8IA2 - chains C and H of the 6 polymer chains in the assembly; structure by electron microscopy, 3.21 A resolution.

# Chain C
Molecule: Guanine nucleotide-binding protein G(I)/G(S)/G(T) subunit beta-1
From: Homo sapiens
UniProt: P62873 (GBB1_HUMAN); residues 2-340 here = UniProt positions 2-340
Chain sequence (350 residues; numbered -9 to 340; the number before each row is that of its first residue; numbers below 1 keep their minus sign (Met-9 is residue -9)):
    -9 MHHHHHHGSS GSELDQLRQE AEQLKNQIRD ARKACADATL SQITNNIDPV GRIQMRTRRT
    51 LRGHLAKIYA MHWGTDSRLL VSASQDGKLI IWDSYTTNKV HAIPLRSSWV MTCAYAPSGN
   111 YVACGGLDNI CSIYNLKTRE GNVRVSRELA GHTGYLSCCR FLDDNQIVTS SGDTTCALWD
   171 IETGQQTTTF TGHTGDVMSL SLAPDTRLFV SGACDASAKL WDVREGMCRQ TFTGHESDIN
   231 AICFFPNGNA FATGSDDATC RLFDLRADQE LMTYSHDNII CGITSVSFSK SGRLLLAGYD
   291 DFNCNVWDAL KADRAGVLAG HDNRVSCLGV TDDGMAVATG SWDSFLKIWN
Unresolved in the structure: -9 to 2
Differences from the reference sequence: initiating methionine (-9); expression tag (-8 to 1)
Swiss-Prot annotation at these positions:
  - modified residue: Ser2 (N-acetylserine), His266 (Phosphohistidine)
  - natural variant: Leu30 (L30F: In MRD42; uncertain significance), Arg52 (R52G: In MRD42), Gly64 (G64V: In MRD42), Asp76 (D76E: In MRD42; D76G: In MRD42), Gly77 (G77S: In MRD42), Lys78 (K78R: In MRD42), Ile80 (I80N: In MRD42; I80T: In MRD42), His91 (H91R: In MRD42; uncertain significance), Ala92 (A92T: In MRD42), Pro94 (P94S: In MRD42), Leu95 (L95P: In MRD42), Arg96 (R96L: In MRD42), 5 further natural variant entries in UniProt

# Chain H
Molecule: Antibody fragment - ScFv16
From: Mus musculus
Notes: antibody fragment or engineered binder
Chain sequence (248 residues; numbered 1 to 248; the number before each row is that of its first residue):
     1 DVQLVESGGG LVQPGGSRKL SCSASGFAFS SFGMHWVRQA PEKGLEWVAY ISSGSGTIYY
    61 ADTVKGRFTI SRDDPKNTLF LQMTSLRSED TAMYYCVRSI YYYGSSPFDF WGQGTTLTVS
   121 SGGGGSGGGG SGGGGSDIVM TQATSSVPVT PGESVSISCR SSKSLLHSNG NTYLYWFLQR
   181 PGQSPQLLIY RMSNLASGVP DRFSGSGSGT AFTLTISRLE AEDVGVYYCM QHLEYPLTFG
   241 AGTKLELK
Unresolved in the structure: 123-135, 236-237, 248
Disulfides: Cys22-Cys96, Cys159-Cys229

# Chain C / chain H interface
Residue-residue contacts - 10 pairs, chain C then chain H:
  Arg68(C) with Tyr103(H)
  Leu69(C) with Tyr103(H), hydrophobic
  Asp83(C) with Tyr103(H)
  His91(C) with Tyr102(H)
  Arg129(C) with Arg98(H), hydrogen bond (backbone-side chain); Phe110(H); Ser197(H), hydrogen bond
  Glu130(C) with Phe27(H); Ala28(H), hydrogen bond (backbone-backbone)
  Gly131(C) with Phe32(H)
Other interface residues (no listed pair), chain C (10 interface residues in all): Asp66, Val90, Asn132
Other interface residues (no listed pair), chain H (11 interface residues in all): Val2, Gly26, Asp109

# In short
10 residues of chain C face 11 of chain H across their interface, with 3 hydrogen bonds. Polar pairs include
Arg129(C)-Arg98(H), Arg129(C)-Ser197(H) and Glu130(C)-Ala28(H).
Here chain C is Guanine nucleotide-binding protein G(I)/G(S)/G(T) subunit beta-1 (Homo sapiens) and chain H is
Antibody fragment - ScFv16 (Mus musculus). Entry 8IA2 (Structure of C5a bound human C5aR1 in complex with Go
(Composite map)) was determined by electron microscopy (same publication as 8HPT, 8HQC, 8I95, 8I97, 8I9A, 8I9L
and 3 further entries).
